PDB entry 3EUH | X-ray diffraction, 2.90 A resolution | chains A and B of the 6 polymer chains in the assembly

Chain A (and B):
Molecule: Chromosome partition protein mukF
Organism: Escherichia coli
Notes: chain B of this document is another copy of the same molecule, construct and numbering; everything in this record applies to it too
Reference sequence: P60293 (MUKF_ECOLI); residue numbers follow UniProt; this construct covers 1-440
Chain sequence (440 residues; numbered 1 to 440; the number before each row is that of its first residue):
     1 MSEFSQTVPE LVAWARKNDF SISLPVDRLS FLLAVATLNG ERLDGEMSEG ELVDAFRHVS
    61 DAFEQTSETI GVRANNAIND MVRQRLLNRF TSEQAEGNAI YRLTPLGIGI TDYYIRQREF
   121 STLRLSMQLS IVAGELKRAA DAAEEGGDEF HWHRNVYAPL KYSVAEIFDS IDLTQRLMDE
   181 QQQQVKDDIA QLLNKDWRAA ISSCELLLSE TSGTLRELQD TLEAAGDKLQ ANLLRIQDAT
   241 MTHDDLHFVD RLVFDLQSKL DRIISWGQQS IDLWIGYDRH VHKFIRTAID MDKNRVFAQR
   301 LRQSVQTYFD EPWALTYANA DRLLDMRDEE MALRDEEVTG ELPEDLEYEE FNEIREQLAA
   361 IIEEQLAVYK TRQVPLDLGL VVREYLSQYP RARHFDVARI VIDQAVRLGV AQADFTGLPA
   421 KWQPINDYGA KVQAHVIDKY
Unresolved in the structure: 1-7, 41-45, 328-440 (chain B: 1-6, 328-440)
Curated features (UniProtKB/Swiss-Prot):
  - region: Leu208 to Ile236 (Leucine-zipper)
  - mutagenesis: Leu233 (L233P: Abolishes function)

How chain A and chain B interact:
Residue-residue contacts (130):
  Leu11(A) with Leu33(B); Ala34(B); Thr37(B)
  Val12(A) with Ala62(B), hydrophobic; Phe63(B), hydrophobic
  Trp14(A) with Tyr114(B)
  Ala15(A) with Val26(B); Ser30(B)
  Arg16(A) with Val26(B); Ala62(B), hydrogen bond (side chain-backbone); Phe63(B)
  Asp19(A) with Val26(B)
  Phe20(A) with Val26(B); Tyr114(B), hydrophobic
  Ser21(A) with Leu24(B)
  Ile22(A) with Ser23(B); Leu24(B), hydrogen bond (backbone-backbone); Ile110(B), hydrophobic; Tyr114(B)
  Ser23(A) with Ile22(B)
  Leu24(A) with Ser21(B); Ile22(B), hydrogen bond (backbone-backbone)
  Val26(A) with Ala15(B); Arg16(B); Phe20(B); Ser21(B)
  Leu29(A) with Phe20(B); Ser21(B)
  Ser30(A) with Val12(B); Ala15(B)
  Leu33(A) with Leu11(B), hydrophobic
  Thr37(A) with Leu11(B)
  Asn39(A) with Arg176(B); Arg262(B), hydrogen bond
  Glu46(A) with Arg262(B), salt bridge; Trp266(B); Gln269(B)
  Ala62(A) with Val12(B), hydrophobic; Arg16(B), hydrogen bond (backbone-side chain)
  Phe63(A) with Val12(B), hydrophobic; Arg16(B)
  Arg85(A) with Tyr113(B)
  Asn88(A) with Asp179(B); Glu180(B); Gln183(B)
  Phe90(A) with Asp179(B); Trp266(B), hydrophobic; Leu273(B), hydrophobic
  Thr91(A) with Leu273(B)
  Ile100(A) with Gln269(B)
  Arg102(A) with Arg176(B); Asp179(B), salt bridge; Arg262(B); Trp266(B)
  Leu103(A) with Arg176(B), hydrogen bond (backbone-side chain)
  Thr104(A) with Glu180(B)
  Pro105(A) with Tyr113(B), hydrophobic; Leu173(B), hydrophobic; Leu177(B), hydrophobic
  Leu106(A) with Ile110(B), hydrophobic; Tyr113(B), hydrophobic; Tyr114(B)
  Ile108(A) with Arg176(B)
  Ile110(A) with Ile22(B), hydrophobic; Ile110(B), hydrophobic
  Tyr113(A) with Arg85(B), hydrogen bond; Pro105(B), hydrophobic; Leu106(B)
  Tyr114(A) with Trp14(B); Phe20(B), hydrophobic; Ile22(B); Leu106(B)
  Arg116(A) with Asp169(B), salt bridge
  Leu123(A) with His153(B)
  Arg124(A) with Tyr162(B)
  Met127(A) with Phe150(B), hydrophobic; His153(B); Arg154(B); Tyr162(B), hydrophobic
  Gln128(A) with Tyr162(B)
  Ser130(A) with Arg154(B), hydrogen bond
  Ile131(A) with Arg154(B); Ala158(B); Pro159(B)
  Glu135(A) with Glu135(B); Ser163(B)
  Arg138(A) with Arg138(B)
  His153(A) with Leu123(B); Met127(B)
  Arg154(A) with Met127(B); Ser130(B), hydrogen bond; Ile131(B)
  Ala158(A) with Met127(B), hydrophobic; Ile131(B)
  Pro159(A) with Ile131(B)
  Tyr162(A) with Arg124(B); Met127(B), hydrophobic; Gln128(B); Ile167(B)
  Ser163(A) with Ser163(B), hydrogen bond
  Ile167(A) with Tyr162(B)
  Asp169(A) with Arg116(B), salt bridge
  Leu173(A) with Pro105(B), hydrophobic
  Arg176(A) with Arg102(B); Leu103(B), hydrogen bond (side chain-backbone); Pro105(B); Ile108(B)
  Leu177(A) with Pro105(B)
  Asp179(A) with Asn88(B); Phe90(B); Arg102(B), salt bridge
  Glu180(A) with Arg85(B), salt bridge; Asn88(B), hydrogen bond (backbone-side chain); Thr104(B); Pro105(B)
  Gln182(A) with Phe90(B)
  Gln183(A) with Asn88(B); Arg89(B), hydrogen bond (side chain-backbone)
  Lys186(A) with Phe90(B)
  Arg262(A) with Asn39(B); Arg42(B)
  Trp266(A) with Glu46(B); Phe90(B), hydrophobic; Ile100(B), hydrophobic; Arg102(B)
  Gln269(A) with Ile100(B)
  Leu273(A) with Phe90(B), hydrophobic; Thr91(B); Ser92(B); Ile100(B), hydrophobic
Also at the interface, not in a pair above, chain A (72 interface residues in all): Pro25, Ala34, Gln84, Arg89, Ser92, Phe150, Lys161, Glu166, Gln175
Also at the interface, not in a pair above, chain B (72 interface residues in all): Pro25, Leu29, Val59, Glu119, Glu166, Asp172, Gln182, Lys186

Summary:
Chain A and chain B each contribute 72 residues to their interface; the contacts include 13 hydrogen bonds and
6 salt bridges. Polar pairs include Glu46(A)-Arg262(B), Arg102(A)-Asp179(B) and Arg116(A)-Asp169(B). From
UniProt: one mutagenesis site on chain A.
Both chains are Chromosome partition protein mukF (Escherichia coli). Entry 3EUH (Crystal Structure of the
MukE-MukF Complex) was determined by X-ray diffraction (same publication as 3EUJ and 3EUK).
